PDB entry 8Q9N | X-ray diffraction, 1.51 A resolution | chains A and L of the 5 polymer chains in the assembly

== Chain A ==
Protein: MEF2D protein
From: Homo sapiens
Reference sequence: Q05BX2 (Q05BX2_HUMAN); numbering as in UniProt (aligned over 1-95)
Sequence (95 residues; numbered 1 to 95; the number before each row is that of its first residue):
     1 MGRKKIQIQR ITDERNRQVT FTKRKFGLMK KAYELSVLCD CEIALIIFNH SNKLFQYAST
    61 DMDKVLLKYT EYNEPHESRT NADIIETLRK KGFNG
Not modelled in the structure: 1, 93-95

== Chain L ==
Molecule: DNA MADS box
Sequence (14 nucleotides; row label = number of the first residue in the row):
     2 TCTTATAAAT AGTT

== Interface between chain A and chain L ==
Contacting residue pairs (16):
  Gly-2(A) with DT11(L), hydrogen bond to the base; DA12(L), sugar contact
  Arg-3(A) with DA12(L), hydrogen bond to the base; DG13(L), base contact
  Lys-4(A) with DA12(L), sugar contact; DG13(L), sugar contact
  Ile-6(A) with DA12(L), phosphate contact; DG13(L), phosphate contact
  Thr-20(A) with DA12(L), phosphate contact
  Lys-23(A) with DT11(L), phosphate contact; DA12(L), hydrogen bond to the base
  Arg-24(A) with DT11(L), phosphate contact; DA12(L), salt bridge to the phosphate
  Gly-27(A) with DT11(L), phosphate contact
  Lys-30(A) with DA10(L), salt bridge to the phosphate
  Lys-31(A) with DA10(L), sugar contact
Interface residues without a listed pair, chain A (11 interface residues in all): Glu-34
Interface residues without a listed pair, chain L (5 interface residues in all): DA9

== Overview ==
The interface between chain A and chain L involves 11 residues on one side and 5 on the other, with 3 hydrogen
bonds and 2 salt bridges. Polar pairs include Gly-2(A)/DT11(L), Arg-3(A)/DA12(L) and Lys-23(A)/DA12(L).
Here chain A is MEF2D protein (Homo sapiens) and chain L is DNA MADS box. Entry 8Q9N (Crystal Structure of the
MADS-box/MEF2 Domain of MEF2D bound to dsDNA and MITR deacetylase binding motif ...) was determined by X-ray
diffraction together with 8PDE, 8Q9P, 8Q9Q, 8Q9R and 8C84 from the same study.
